8JMW - chains A and B of the 18 polymer chains in the assembly; structure by electron microscopy, 2.90 A resolution.

# Chain A (and B)
Molecule: S8 family serine peptidase
From: Bacillus amyloliquefaciens
Notes: chain B of this document is another copy of the same molecule, construct and numbering; everything in this record applies to it too
Reference sequence: A0A6A8LCF5 (A0A6A8LCF5_9BACI); numbering as in UniProt (aligned over 1-803)
Sequence (803 residues; numbered 1 to 803; the number before each row is that of its first residue):
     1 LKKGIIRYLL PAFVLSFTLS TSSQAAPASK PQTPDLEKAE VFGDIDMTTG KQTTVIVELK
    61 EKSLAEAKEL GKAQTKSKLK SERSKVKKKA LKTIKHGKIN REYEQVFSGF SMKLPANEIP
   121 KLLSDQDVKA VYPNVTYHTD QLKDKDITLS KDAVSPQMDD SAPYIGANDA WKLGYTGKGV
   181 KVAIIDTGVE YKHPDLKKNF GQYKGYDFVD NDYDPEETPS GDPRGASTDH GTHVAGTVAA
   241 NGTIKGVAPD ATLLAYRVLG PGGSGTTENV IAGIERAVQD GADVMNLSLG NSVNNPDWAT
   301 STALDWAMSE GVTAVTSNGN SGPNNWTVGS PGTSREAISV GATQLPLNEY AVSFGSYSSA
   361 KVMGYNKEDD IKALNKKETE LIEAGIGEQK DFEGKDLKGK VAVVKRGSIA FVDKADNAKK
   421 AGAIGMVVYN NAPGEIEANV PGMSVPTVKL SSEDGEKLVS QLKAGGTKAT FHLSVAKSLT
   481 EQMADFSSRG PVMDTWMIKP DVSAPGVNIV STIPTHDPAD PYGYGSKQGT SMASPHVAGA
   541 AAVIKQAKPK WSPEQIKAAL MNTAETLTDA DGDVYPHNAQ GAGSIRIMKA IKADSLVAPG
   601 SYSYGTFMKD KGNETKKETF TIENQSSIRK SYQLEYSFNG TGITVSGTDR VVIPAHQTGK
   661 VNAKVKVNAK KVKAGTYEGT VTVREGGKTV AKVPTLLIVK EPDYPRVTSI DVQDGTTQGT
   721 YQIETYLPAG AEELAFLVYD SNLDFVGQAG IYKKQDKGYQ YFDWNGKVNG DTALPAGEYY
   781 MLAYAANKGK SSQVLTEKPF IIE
Unresolved in the structure: 1-157, 349-476, 803
Sequence notes: conflict Leu1 (Met in A0A6A8LCF5), Thr333 (Ala in A0A6A8LCF5)
From the paper describing this entry:
  - catalytic residues: Asp186, His230, Ser531

# Chain A / chain B interface
Pairs across the interface (21; chain A residue first):
  Ile271(A) with Ile628(B), hydrophobic
  Glu275(A) with Arg629(B), salt bridge
  Asn295(A) with Gly687(B)
  Asp297(A) with Ser631(B), hydrogen bond; Gln633(B), hydrogen bond; Arg650(B), salt bridge; Gly686(B)
  Trp298(A) with Gly686(B); Gly687(B)
  Ala299(A) with Ile628(B), hydrophobic
  Thr302(A) with Ser631(B); Val652(B)
  Trp306(A) with Arg629(B)
  Arg335(A) with Arg650(B)
  Lys754(A) with Gly572(B)
  Asp756(A) with Arg684(B), salt bridge; Thr689(B), hydrogen bond
  Lys757(A) with Glu635(B), salt bridge; Arg684(B); Gly687(B)
  Gly758(A) with Gly687(B)
Interface residues without a listed pair, chain A (17 interface residues in all): Thr267, Thr716, Tyr726, Tyr759
Interface residues without a listed pair, chain B (16 interface residues in all): Lys172, Lys630, Lys688, Lys692

# In short
17 residues of chain A and 16 residues of chain B are in contact, with 3 hydrogen bonds and 4 salt bridges.
Among the polar pairs are Glu275(A)-Arg629(B), Asp297(A)-Arg650(B) and Asp756(A)-Arg684(B). The paper reports
catalytic residues Asp186(A), His230(A) and Ser531(A).
Both chains are S8 family serine peptidase (Bacillus amyloliquefaciens). Entry 8JMW (Fibril form of serine
peptidase Vpr) was determined by electron microscopy, deposited together with 8JMV.
